Entry 7B0X (X-ray diffraction, 1.70 A resolution); this record covers chains C and D of the 3 polymer chains in the assembly.

[Chain C]
Name: Chaperone protein FimC
Source organism: Escherichia coli (strain K12)
UniProt: P31697 (FIMC_ECOLI); residues 1-205 here correspond to UniProt positions 37-241 (UniProt number = residue number + 36)
Amino-acid sequence (211 residues; each row starts with the number of its first residue):
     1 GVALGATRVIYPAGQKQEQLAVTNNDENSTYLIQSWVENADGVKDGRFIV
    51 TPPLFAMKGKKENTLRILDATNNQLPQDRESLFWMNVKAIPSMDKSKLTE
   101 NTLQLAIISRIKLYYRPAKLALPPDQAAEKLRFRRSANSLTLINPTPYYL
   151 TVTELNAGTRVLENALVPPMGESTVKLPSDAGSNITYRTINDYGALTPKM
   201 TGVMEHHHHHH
Sequence notes: expression tag (206-211)

[Chain D]
Name: Outer membrane usher protein FimD
Source organism: Escherichia coli (strain K12)
UniProt: P30130 (FIMD_ECOLI); residues 1-125 here correspond to UniProt positions 46-170 (UniProt number = residue number + 45)
Amino-acid sequence (125 residues; row label = number of the first residue in the row):
     1 DLYFNPRFLADDPQAVADLSRFENGQELPPGTYRVDIYLNNGYMATRDVT
    51 FNTGDSEQGIVPCLTRAQLASMGLNTASVAGMNLLADDACVPLTTMVQDA
   101 TAHLDVGQQRLNLTIPQAFMSNRAR
Disordered / not traced: 11-14, 124-125
Disulfides: C63-C90

[How chain C and chain D interact]
Pairs across the interface (39):
  T30(C) - L2(D)
  T30(C) - F4(D)
  L32(C) - F4(D)  hydrophobic
  L32(C) - L19(D)  hydrophobic
  L32(C) - F22(D)  hydrophobic
  Q34(C) - L9(D)
  T51(C) - Y33(D)
  P52(C) - L28(D)  hydrophobic
  P52(C) - Y33(D)  hydrophobic
  P52(C) - Q109(D)
  L54(C) - L28(D)
  L54(C) - P29(D)
  F55(C) - E27(D)
  F55(C) - L28(D)  hydrophobic
  A56(C) - F22(D)  hydrophobic
  A56(C) - Q26(D)
  A56(C) - E27(D)  hydrogen bond (backbone-backbone)
  K61(C) - E27(D)  salt bridge
  K61(C) - G107(D)
  N63(C) - G107(D)
  T64(C) - G107(D)  hydrogen bond (backbone-backbone)
  R66(C) - R34(D)  hydrogen bond (side chain-backbone)
  R66(C) - D36(D)  salt bridge
  R66(C) - Q108(D)
  R66(C) - Q109(D)  hydrogen bond (side chain-backbone)
  L68(C) - R34(D)
  K88(C) - F8(D)
  I90(C) - F4(D)
  I90(C) - F8(D)  hydrophobic
  P91(C) - F4(D)
  S92(C) - Y3(D)
  S92(C) - F4(D)
  M93(C) - Y3(D)  hydrogen bond (backbone-backbone)
  K95(C) - D1(D)  salt bridge
  K95(C) - L2(D)
  L98(C) - Y3(D)
  Q104(C) - F8(D)
  L105(C) - F8(D)
  A106(C) - F8(D)  hydrophobic
Other interface residues (no listed pair), chain C (27 interface residues in all): K16, Y31, P53, E62
Other interface residues (no listed pair), chain D (22 interface residues in all): N5, V35, T46, V106

[Overview]
27 residues of chain C face 22 of chain D across their interface; the contacts include 5 hydrogen bonds and 3
salt bridges. Polar pairs include K61(C)-E27(D), R66(C)-D36(D) and K95(C)-D1(D).
Here chain C is Chaperone protein FimC and chain D is Outer membrane usher protein FimD, both from Escherichia
coli (strain K12). Entry 7B0X (Crystal structure of the ternary complex of the E. coli type 1 pilus proteins
FimC, FimI ...) was determined by X-ray diffraction.
